Entry 2P2D (X-ray diffraction, 1.89 A resolution); this record covers chains A and B of the 4 polymer chains in the assembly.

# Chain A (and B)
Protein: L-asparaginase I
From: Escherichia coli
Notes: EC 3.5.1.1; chain B of this document is another copy of the same molecule, construct and numbering; everything in this record applies to it too
UniProtKB: P0A962 (ASPG1_ECOLI); residue numbers follow UniProt; this construct covers 1-338
Chain sequence (358 residues; each row starts with the number of its first residue; numbers below 1 keep their minus sign (Met-19 is residue -19)):
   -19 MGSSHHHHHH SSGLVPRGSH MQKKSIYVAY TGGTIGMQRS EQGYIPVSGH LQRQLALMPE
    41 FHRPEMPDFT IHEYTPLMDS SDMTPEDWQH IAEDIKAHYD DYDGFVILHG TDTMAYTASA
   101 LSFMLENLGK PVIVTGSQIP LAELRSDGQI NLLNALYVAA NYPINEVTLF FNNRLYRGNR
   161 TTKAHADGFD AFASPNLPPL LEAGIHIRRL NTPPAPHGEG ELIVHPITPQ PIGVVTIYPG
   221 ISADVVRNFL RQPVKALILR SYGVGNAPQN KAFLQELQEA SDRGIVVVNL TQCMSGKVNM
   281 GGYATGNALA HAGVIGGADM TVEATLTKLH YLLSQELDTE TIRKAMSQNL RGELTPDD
Unresolved in the structure: -19 to 1, 281-286, 338 (chain B: -19 to 2, 281-286, 338)
Differences from the reference sequence: cloning artifact (-19 to 0)
Curated features (UniProtKB/Swiss-Prot):
  - active site: Thr14 (O-isoaspartyl threonine intermediate)
  - binding site (L-asparagine): Asp59 to Ser61, Thr91, Asp92, Thr162, Arg240, Thr271 to Cys273
  - mutagenesis: Thr14 (T14A/V: Loss of enzyme activity), Ser61 (S61Q: Loss of enzyme activity), Thr91 (T91A/V: Loss of enzyme activity), Gln118 (Q118D: Loss of enzyme activity), Thr162 (T162A: No effect on activity at saturating substrate concentration. Abolishes cooperativity), Arg240 (R240A: No effect on activity at saturating substrate concentration. Reduced activity at lower substrate concentrations)
Reported in the primary citation:
  - self-association interface (contacts with another copy of this molecule); pairs are residue here / residue on that copy: Arg19-Glu45 (salt bridge), Pro39-Pro39 (hydrophobic contact), Arg43-Ala122 (hydrogen bond), Tyr96-Gln272 (hydrogen bond), Ile119-Ile185 (hydrophobic contact), Leu124-Leu133 (hydrophobic contact), Leu124-Tyr137 (hydrophobic contact), Leu124-Met46 (hydrophobic contact), Leu124-Arg43 (hydrophobic contact), Leu124-Glu45 (hydrophobic contact), Arg125-Asn134 (hydrogen bond), Arg125-Gly184 (hydrogen bond), Arg125-Ile185 (hydrogen bond), Ala164-Met274 (backbone contact), His165-Ser275 (hydrogen bond), Tyr218-Ile212 (hydrogen bond), Val225-Val234 (hydrophobic contact), Asn228-Gln232 (hydrogen bond), Phe229-Phe229 (pi stacking), Arg240-Arg240, Met274-Met274 (hydrophobic contact)
  - catalytic residues: Thr14, Thr91, Gln118
  - mutagenesis - T14A, T14V, S61Q, T91A, T91V, Q118D: abolished catalytic activity
  - catalytic residues: Ser60, Asp92, Lys163 (by similarity / conservation)
  - catalytic residues: Tyr24 (citing earlier work)
  - mutagenesis - R240A: decreased catalytic activity on asparagine
  - mutagenesis - D170Q: unchanged catalytic activity
  - specificity-determining residues: Asn246 (proposed by the authors, not directly observed)

# Chain A / chain B interface
Pairs across the interface - 37 pairs, chain A then chain B:
  Arg19(A) with Arg43(B); Glu45(B), salt bridge
  Pro39(A) with Pro39(B)
  Glu40(A) with Leu124(B)
  Arg43(A) with Arg19(B); Ala122(B), hydrogen bond (side chain-backbone); Glu123(B); Leu124(B)
  Glu45(A) with Arg19(B), salt bridge
  Gln118(A) with Ile185(B); His186(B)
  Ile119(A) with Ile185(B), hydrophobic
  Ala122(A) with Arg43(B), hydrogen bond (backbone-side chain)
  Glu123(A) with Arg43(B)
  Leu124(A) with Glu40(B); Arg43(B); Glu45(B); Met46(B), hydrophobic; Tyr137(B), hydrophobic
  Arg125(A) with Asn134(B), hydrogen bond; Ala183(B), hydrogen bond (side chain-backbone); Gly184(B), hydrogen bond (side chain-backbone); Ile185(B), hydrogen bond (side chain-backbone); Ile187(B)
  Asp127(A) with Ile185(B)
  Leu133(A) with Leu124(B), hydrophobic
  Asn134(A) with Arg125(B), hydrogen bond
  Tyr137(A) with Leu124(B), hydrophobic
  Gly168(A) with His186(B), hydrogen bond (backbone-side chain)
  Ala183(A) with Arg125(B), hydrogen bond (backbone-side chain)
  Gly184(A) with Arg125(B), hydrogen bond (backbone-side chain)
  Ile185(A) with Gln118(B); Ile119(B), hydrophobic; Arg125(B), hydrogen bond (backbone-side chain); Asp127(B)
  His186(A) with Gln118(B)
  Ile187(A) with Arg125(B)
Other interface residues (no listed pair), chain A (24 interface residues in all): Leu37, Met46, Gln129
Other interface residues (no listed pair), chain B (23 interface residues in all): Leu37, Leu133, Gly168

# Overview
Chain A and chain B form an interface of 24 and 23 residues respectively, with 11 hydrogen bonds and 2 salt
bridges. Polar contacts include Arg19(A)-Glu45(B), Arg43(A)-Ala122(B) and Arg125(A)-Asn134(B). The paper
reports catalytic residues Thr14(A), Thr91(A) and Gln118(A) among others; T14A, T14V and S61Q of chain A,
among others, abolish catalytic activity; 8 substitutions were tested in all.
Chain A and chain B are both L-asparaginase I (Escherichia coli); the structure, Crystal Structure and
Allosteric Regulation of the Cytoplasmic Escherichia coli L-Asparaginase I, was determined by X-ray
diffraction (same publication as 2HIM and 2P2N).
